1PIV - chains 3 and 4 of the 5 polymer chains in the assembly; structure by X-ray diffraction, 2.90 A resolution.

[Chain 3]
Name: Poliovirus type 3 (subunit VP3)
Source organism: Poliovirus type 3 (strains P3/LEON/37 AND P3/LEON 12A[1]B)
Reference sequence: P03302 (POLG_POL3L); residues 1-238 here correspond to UniProt positions 340-577 (UniProt number = residue number + 339)
Sequence (238 residues; each row starts with the number of its first residue):
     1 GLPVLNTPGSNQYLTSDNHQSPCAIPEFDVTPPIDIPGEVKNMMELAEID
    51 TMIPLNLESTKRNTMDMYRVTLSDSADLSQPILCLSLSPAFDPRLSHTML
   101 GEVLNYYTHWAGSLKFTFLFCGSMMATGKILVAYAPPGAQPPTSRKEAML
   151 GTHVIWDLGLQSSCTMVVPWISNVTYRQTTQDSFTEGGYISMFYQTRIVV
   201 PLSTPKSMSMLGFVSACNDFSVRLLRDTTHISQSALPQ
Disordered / not traced: 236-238
Residues lining bound ligands: compound iv (W71; 5-(7-(4-(4,5-dihydro-2-oxazolyl)phenoxy)heptyl)-3-methyl isoxazole): Leu14, Ala24, Ile25

[Chain 4]
Name: Poliovirus type 3 (subunit VP4)
Source organism: Poliovirus type 3 (strains P3/LEON/37 AND P3/LEON 12A[1]B)
Reference sequence: P03302 (POLG_POL3L); residues 2-69 here correspond to UniProt positions 1-68 (UniProt number = residue number - 1)
Sequence (68 residues; row label = number of the first residue in the row):
     2 GAQVSSQKVGAHENSNRAYGGSTINYTTINYYKDSASNAASKQDYSQDPS
    52 KFTEPLKDVLIKTAPALN
Disordered / not traced: 17-22

[Chain 3 / chain 4 interface]
Residue-residue contacts (33; chain 3 residue first):
  Asn18(3) with Ala40(4); Ala41(4), hydrogen bond (side chain-backbone); Lys43(4)
  His19(3) with Ala40(4)
  Gln20(3) with Ile30(4), hydrogen bond (side chain-backbone); Asn31(4); Tyr32(4), hydrogen bond (side chain-backbone); Tyr33(4); Ser38(4); Ala40(4)
  Ser21(3) with Ser38(4), hydrogen bond (backbone-side chain)
  Pro22(3) with Tyr33(4), hydrophobic; Ser38(4)
  Cys23(3) with Asp35(4); Ser38(4), hydrogen bond (backbone-side chain)
  Pro26(3) with Asp35(4)
  Glu27(3) with Lys34(4), salt bridge; Asp35(4), hydrogen bond (backbone-side chain)
  Gly38(3) with Phe53(4)
  Glu39(3) with Gln48(4), hydrogen bond (backbone-side chain); Lys52(4), hydrogen bond (backbone-side chain); Phe53(4)
  Val40(3) with Phe53(4), hydrophobic
  Lys41(3) with Tyr46(4), hydrogen bond; Gln48(4)
  Glu45(3) with Gln48(4), hydrogen bond; Phe53(4)
  Glu48(3) with Pro50(4); Thr54(4)
  Ile49(3) with Phe53(4), hydrophobic
  Gln161(3) with Pro66(4); Ala67(4), hydrogen bond (side chain-backbone); Leu68(4), hydrogen bond (side chain-backbone)
Interface residues without a listed pair, chain 3 (18 interface residues in all): Ile25, Leu160
Interface residues without a listed pair, chain 4 (23 interface residues in all): Ala37, Asn39, Ser47, Asp49

[Overview]
18 residues of chain 3 and 23 residues of chain 4 are in contact, with 12 hydrogen bonds and 1 salt bridge.
Among the polar pairs are Glu27(3)-Lys34(4), Asn18(3)-Ala41(4) and Gln20(3)-Ile30(4). Chain 3 binds compound
iv.
Here chain 3 is Poliovirus type 3 (subunit VP3) and chain 4 is Poliovirus type 3 (subunit VP4), both from
Poliovirus type 3 (strains P3/LEON/37 AND P3/LEON 12A[1]B). Entry 1PIV (Binding of the antiviral drug WIN51711
to the sabin strain of type 3 poliovirus: structural comparison ...) was determined by X-ray diffraction.
